PDB entry 5YEC | X-ray diffraction, 2.15 A resolution | chains A and B of the 4 polymer chains in the assembly

[Chain A]
Protein: Ubiquitin-like modifier-activating enzyme ATG7
Source organism: Saccharomyces cerevisiae (strain ATCC 204508 / S288c)
Reference sequence: P38862 (ATG7_YEAST); residues 295-630 here = UniProt positions 295-630
Amino-acid sequence (340 residues; numbered 291 to 630; the number before each row is that of its first residue):
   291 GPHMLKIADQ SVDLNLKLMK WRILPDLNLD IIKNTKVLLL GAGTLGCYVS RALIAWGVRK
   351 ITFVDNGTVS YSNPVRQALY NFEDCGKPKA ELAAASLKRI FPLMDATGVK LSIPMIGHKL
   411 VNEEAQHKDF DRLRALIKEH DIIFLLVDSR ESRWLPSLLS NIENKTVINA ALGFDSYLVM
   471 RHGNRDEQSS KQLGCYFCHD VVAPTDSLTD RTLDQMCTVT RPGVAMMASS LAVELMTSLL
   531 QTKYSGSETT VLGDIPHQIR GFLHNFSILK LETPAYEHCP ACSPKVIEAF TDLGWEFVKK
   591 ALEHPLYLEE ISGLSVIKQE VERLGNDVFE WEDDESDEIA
Disordered / not traced: 291-295, 477-480, 496-508, 617-630
Construct notes: expression tag (291-294)
Metal / ion sites: Mg2+: Asp438 (together with ATP); Zn2+: Cys485, Cys488, Cys569, Cys572
Small-molecule neighbours: ATP (adenosine-5'-triphosphate): Gly331, Ala332, Gly333, Thr334, Leu335, Asp355, Asn356, Gly357, Asn363, Gln367, Lys379, Leu401, Ser402, Ile403, Met405, Leu436, Val437, Asp438, Ser442

[Chain B]
Protein: Autophagy-related protein 8
Source organism: Saccharomyces cerevisiae (strain ATCC 204508 / S288c)
Reference sequence: P38182 (ATG8_YEAST); residues 1-116 here = UniProt positions 1-116
Amino-acid sequence (119 residues; numbered -2 to 116; the number before each row is that of its first residue; numbers below 1 keep their minus sign (Gly-2 is residue -2)):
    -2 GPHMKSTFKS EYPFEKRKAE SERIADRFPN RIPVICEKAE KSDIPEIDKR KYLVPADLTV
    58 GQFVYVIRKR IMLPPEKAIF IFVNDTLPPT AALMSAIYQE HKDKDGFLYV TYSGENTFG
Disordered / not traced: -2 to 3, 73-74, 112-116
Construct notes: expression tag (-2 to 0); engineered mutation Pro26 (Lys in P38182)

[Interface between chain A and chain B]
Contacting residue pairs - 28 pairs, chain A then chain B:
  Val491(A) - Gln59(B)  hydrogen bond (backbone-side chain)
  Val492(A) - Thr56(B)  hydrogen bond (backbone-side chain)
  Val492(A) - Gly58(B)
  Val492(A) - Gln59(B)  hydrogen bond (backbone-backbone)
  Val492(A) - Thr87(B)
  Val492(A) - Ala88(B)  hydrophobic
  Ala493(A) - Thr87(B)
  Pro494(A) - Gly58(B)
  Pro494(A) - Gln59(B)
  Pro494(A) - Tyr62(B)
  Thr495(A) - Tyr62(B)
  Pro564(A) - Ala88(B)
  Tyr566(A) - Thr56(B)
  Tyr566(A) - Gln59(B)  hydrogen bond
  His568(A) - Asp54(B)  salt bridge
  Ile607(A) - Asp54(B)
  Ile607(A) - Gln59(B)
  Glu610(A) - Arg28(B)  salt bridge
  Glu610(A) - Pro52(B)
  Val611(A) - Tyr62(B)  hydrophobic
  Leu614(A) - Tyr49(B)
  Leu614(A) - Leu50(B)
  Leu614(A) - Val51(B)  hydrophobic
  Leu614(A) - Val63(B)
  Leu614(A) - Arg67(B)  hydrogen bond (backbone-side chain)
  Gly615(A) - Val63(B)
  Gly615(A) - Arg67(B)  hydrogen bond (backbone-side chain)
  Asn616(A) - Arg67(B)
Also at the interface, not in a pair above, chain B (16 interface residues in all): Lys46, Leu55

[Overview]
14 residues of chain A face 16 of chain B across their interface, with 6 hydrogen bonds and 2 salt bridges.
Among the polar pairs are His568(A)-Asp54(B), Glu610(A)-Arg28(B) and Val491(A)-Gln59(B). Bound to chain A:
ATP. Cys485(A), Cys488(A), Cys569(A) and Cys572(A) coordinate Zn2+.
Chain A is Ubiquitin-like modifier-activating enzyme ATG7 and chain B is Autophagy-related protein 8, both
from Saccharomyces cerevisiae (strain ATCC 204508 / S288c); the structure, Crystal structure of
Atg7CTD-Atg8-MgATP complex in form II, was determined by X-ray diffraction.
